PDB entry 5JEA | X-ray diffraction, 2.65 A resolution | chains H and R of the 12 polymer chains in the assembly

== Chain H ==
Protein: Exosome complex component RRP4
Source organism: Saccharomyces cerevisiae
Reference sequence: P38792 (RRP4_YEAST); residue numbers follow UniProt; this construct covers 50-359
Sequence (316 residues; numbered 44 to 359; the number before each row is that of its first residue):
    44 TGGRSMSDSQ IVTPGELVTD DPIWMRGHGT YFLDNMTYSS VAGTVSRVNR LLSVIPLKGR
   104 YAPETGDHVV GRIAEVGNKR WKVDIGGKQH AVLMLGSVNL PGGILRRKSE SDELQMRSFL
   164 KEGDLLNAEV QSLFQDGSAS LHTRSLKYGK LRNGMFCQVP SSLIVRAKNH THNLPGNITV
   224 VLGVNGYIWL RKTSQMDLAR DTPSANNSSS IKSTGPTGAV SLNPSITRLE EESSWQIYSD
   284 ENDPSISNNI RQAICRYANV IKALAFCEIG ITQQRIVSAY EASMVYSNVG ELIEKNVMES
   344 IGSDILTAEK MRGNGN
Not modelled in the structure: 44-50, 246-268, 356-359
Differences from the reference sequence: expression tag (44-49)
Swiss-Prot annotation at these positions:
  - modified residue: Ser268 (Phosphoserine)
  - mutagenesis: Leu136 (L136P: In RRP4-1; temperature-sensitive(ts) lethal mutation)

== Chain R ==
Molecule: 46-nt RNA strand
Sequence (46 nucleotides; numbered -42 to 0 plus 18 insertion-coded residues; 15 numbers in that range are skipped by the numbering (no residue carries them; nothing is unmodelled there); the number before each row is that of its first residue; a row labelled like -27A--27R holds insertion residues (, then the next letters in order); numbers below 1 keep their minus sign (C-42 is residue -42)):
   -42 CCCCCCGAAG GGGGUU
-27A--27R UUUUUUUUUUUUUUUUUU
   -14 UUUUU
    -6 UUUUUUA
Not modelled in the structure: -42, -27A to -27R

== How chain H and chain R interact ==
Residue-residue contacts (11):
  Arg123(H) - G-29(R)  salt bridge to the phosphate
  Arg123(H) - U-27(R)  salt bridge to the phosphate
  Lys125(H) - U-28(R)  hydrogen bond to the sugar
  Met137(H) - G-30(R)  sugar contact
  Met137(H) - G-29(R)  phosphate contact
  Lys151(H) - G-32(R)  sugar contact
  Phe177(H) - U-28(R)  base contact
  Gln178(H) - G-29(R)  hydrogen bond to the base
  Gln178(H) - U-28(R)  base contact
  Asp179(H) - U-28(R)  hydrogen bond to the base
  Ser181(H) - U-28(R)  base contact
Other interface residues (no listed pair), chain H (11 interface residues in all): Lys122, Val135, Gln174
Other interface residues (no listed pair), chain R (7 interface residues in all): C-39, G-31

== Summary ==
11 residues of chain H face 7 of chain R across their interface; the contacts include 3 hydrogen bonds and 2
salt bridges. Polar contacts include Gln178(H)-G-29(R), Asp179(H)-U-28(R) and Lys125(H)-U-28(R). UniProt lists
one mutagenesis site on chain H.
Here chain H is Exosome complex component RRP4 (Saccharomyces cerevisiae) and chain R is a 46-nt RNA strand.
Entry 5JEA (Structure of a cytoplasmic 11-subunit RNA exosome complex including Ski7, bound to RNA) was
determined by X-ray diffraction.
